1I3G - chains L and H; structure by X-ray diffraction, 2.44 A resolution.

[Chain L]
Molecule: Antibody fv fragment
From: Mus musculus
Notes: fragment: vl domain; antibody fragment or engineered binder
Amino-acid sequence (111 residues; numbered -2 to 149; 41 numbers in that range are skipped by the numbering (no residue carries them; nothing is unmodelled there); the number before each row is that of its first residue; numbers below 1 keep their minus sign (Asp-2 is residue -2)):
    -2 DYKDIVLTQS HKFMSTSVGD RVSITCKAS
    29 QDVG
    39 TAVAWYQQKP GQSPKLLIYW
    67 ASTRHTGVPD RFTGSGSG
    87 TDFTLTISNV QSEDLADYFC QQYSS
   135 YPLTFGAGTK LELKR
Not modelled in the structure: -2 to 0, 148-149
Disulfides: Cys23-Cys106

[Chain H]
Molecule: Antibody fv fragment
From: Mus musculus
Notes: fragment: vh domain; antibody fragment or engineered binder
Amino-acid sequence (121 residues; row label = number of the first residue in the row; note: 37 numbers in that range are skipped by the numbering (no residue carries them; nothing is unmodelled there)):
     1 QVQLQQP
     9 GAELVRPGAS VKLSCKASG
    29 YTFTS
    39 YWINWVKQRP GQGLEWIGNI YPS
    65 DSYTNYNQKF KDKATLTVDK SSSTAYMQLS SLTSEDSAVY FCARW
   137 GYWGQGTLVT VSAASGAHHH HH
Not modelled in the structure: 149-158
Disulfides: Cys23-Cys106
Reported in the primary citation:
  - conformationally variable residues (loop rearrangement): Gln1 to Ala10

[Interface between chain L and chain H]
Contacting residue pairs - 16 pairs, chain L then chain H:
  Tyr44(L) - Trp139(H)
  Gln46(L) - Gln46(H)  hydrogen bond
  Ser51(L) - Phe105(H)
  Ser51(L) - Gly140(H)
  Pro52(L) - Trp139(H)
  Leu54(L) - Trp109(H)
  Leu54(L) - Gly137(H)
  Phe105(L) - Leu52(H)  hydrophobic
  Tyr135(L) - Trp54(H)  hydrophobic
  Tyr135(L) - Asn57(H)  hydrogen bond
  Tyr135(L) - Asn69(H)  hydrogen bond
  Pro136(L) - Trp54(H)  hydrophobic
  Pro136(L) - Gln72(H)
  Leu137(L) - Asn42(H)
  Leu137(L) - Trp54(H)
  Phe139(L) - Leu52(H)  hydrophobic
Also at the interface, not in a pair above, chain L (15 interface residues in all): Asp1, Gln50, Tyr57, His71, Ala141
Also at the interface, not in a pair above, chain H (16 interface residues in all): Val44, Gly51, Glu53, Gln141

[Summary]
The interface between chain L and chain H involves 15 residues on one side and 16 on the other; the contacts
include 3 hydrogen bonds. Among the polar pairs are Gln46(L)-Gln46(H), Tyr135(L)-Asn57(H) and
Tyr135(L)-Asn69(H). From the paper: conformational variability at Gln1(H).
Here chain L is Antibody fv fragment and chain H is Antibody fv fragment, both from Mus musculus. Entry 1I3G
(Crystal structure of an ampicillin single chain fv, form 1, free) was determined by X-ray diffraction
together with 1H8O and 1H8S from the same study.
